Entry 8I4M (electron microscopy, 3.81 A resolution); this record covers chains E and q of the 48 polymer chains in the assembly.

# Chain E
Name: Nozzle protein(gp 23) of the cyanophage P-SCSP1u
Source organism: Prochlorococcus phage P-SCSP1u
Chain sequence (806 residues; numbered 1 to 806; the number before each row is that of its first residue):
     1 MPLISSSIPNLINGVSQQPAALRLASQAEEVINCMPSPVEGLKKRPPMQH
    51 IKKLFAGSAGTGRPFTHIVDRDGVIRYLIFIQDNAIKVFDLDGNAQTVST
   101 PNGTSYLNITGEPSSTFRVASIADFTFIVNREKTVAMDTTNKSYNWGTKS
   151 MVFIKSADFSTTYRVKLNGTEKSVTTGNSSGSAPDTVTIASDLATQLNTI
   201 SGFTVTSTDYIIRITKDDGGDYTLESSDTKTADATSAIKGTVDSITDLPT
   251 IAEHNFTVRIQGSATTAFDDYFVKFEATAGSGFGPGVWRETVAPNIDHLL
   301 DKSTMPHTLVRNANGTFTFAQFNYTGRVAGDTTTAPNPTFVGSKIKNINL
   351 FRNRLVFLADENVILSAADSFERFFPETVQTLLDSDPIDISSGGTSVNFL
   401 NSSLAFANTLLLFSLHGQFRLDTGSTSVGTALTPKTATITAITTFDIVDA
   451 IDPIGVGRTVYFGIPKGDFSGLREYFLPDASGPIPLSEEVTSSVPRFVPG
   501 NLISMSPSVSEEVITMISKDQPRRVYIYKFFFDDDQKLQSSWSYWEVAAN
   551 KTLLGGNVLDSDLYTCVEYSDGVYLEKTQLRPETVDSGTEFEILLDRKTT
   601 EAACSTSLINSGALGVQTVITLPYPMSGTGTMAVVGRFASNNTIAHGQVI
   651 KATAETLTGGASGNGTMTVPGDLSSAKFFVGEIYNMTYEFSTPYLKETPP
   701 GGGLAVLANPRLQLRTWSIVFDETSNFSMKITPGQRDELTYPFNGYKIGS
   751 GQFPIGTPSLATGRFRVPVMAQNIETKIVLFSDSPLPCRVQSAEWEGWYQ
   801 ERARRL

# Chain q
Name: Adaptor protein(gp22) of the cyanophage P-SCSP1u
Source organism: Prochlorococcus phage P-SCSP1u
Chain sequence (200 residues; row label = number of the first residue in the row):
     1 MAARTSFLDAVNRVLQMLGEAPVNSLQGQFGLAKQAEVALNDVSRTIQTE
    51 GWSFNTDLEKKLERNSSNEIELSSNVSRVVVDNLEYPDIDVVQRGDKLYD
   101 RKNNRYTFDEDLIVDMTTILEWDLLPEHARQYITIKAGRQLQEAIIGSAE
   151 LTKLNLTQEVEARSAFLEEETTKSEHSMLRGHLNRTSPVNTYIPSRTLER
Not modelled in the structure: 1, 200

# How chain E and chain q interact
Contacting residue pairs (16; chain E residue first):
  M1(E) with I146(q), hydrophobic; S148(q); E150(q), hydrogen bond (backbone-side chain)
  Q713(E) with E20(q), hydrogen bond; I146(q)
  R715(E) with G19(q), hydrogen bond (side chain-backbone)
  Q735(E) with F30(q)
  R736(E) with E20(q), salt bridge; G31(q)
  D737(E) with N24(q), hydrogen bond
  M770(E) with G19(q); E20(q); A21(q), hydrogen bond (backbone-backbone); P22(q)
  Q800(E) with G147(q); S148(q)
Also at the interface, not in a pair above, chain E (11 interface residues in all): R711, P733, A771
Also at the interface, not in a pair above, chain q (16 interface residues in all): L18, L32, I145, A149, L151

# In short
11 residues of chain E face 16 of chain q across their interface, with 5 hydrogen bonds and 1 salt bridge.
Polar contacts include R736(E)-E20(q), M1(E)-E150(q) and Q713(E)-E20(q).
Here chain E is Nozzle protein(gp 23) of the cyanophage P-SCSP1u and chain q is Adaptor protein(gp22) of the
cyanophage P-SCSP1u, both from Prochlorococcus phage P-SCSP1u. Entry 8I4M (Portal-tail complex structure of
the Cyanophage P-SCSP1u) was determined by electron microscopy, deposited together with 8I4L.
